Entry 8CRF (X-ray diffraction, 1.15 A resolution); this record covers chain A.

[Chain A]
Name: Host translation inhibitor nsp1
From: Severe acute respiratory syndrome coronavirus 2
UniProtKB: P0DTD1 (R1AB_SARS2); residue numbers follow UniProt; this construct covers 10-126
Chain sequence (117 residues; row label = number of the first residue in the row):
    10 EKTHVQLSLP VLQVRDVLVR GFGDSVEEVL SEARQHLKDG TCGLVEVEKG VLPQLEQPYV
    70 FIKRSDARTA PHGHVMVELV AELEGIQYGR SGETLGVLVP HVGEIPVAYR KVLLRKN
Disordered / not traced: 77-78
UniProt features mapped onto this chain:
  - natural variant: Lys47 (K47R: In strain: Omicron/XBB.1.5, Omicron/EG.5.1)
Residues lining bound ligands: NT9 (N-methyl-1-(4-thiophen-2-ylphenyl)methanamine): Val14, Leu16, Arg43, Leu46, Lys47, Leu123, Lys125
From the paper describing this entry:
  - binding site for NT9: Lys47, Lys125

[In short]
Bound to chain A: compound NT9. The paper reports a binding site for NT9 at Lys47 and Lys125.
Chain A is Host translation inhibitor nsp1 (Severe acute respiratory syndrome coronavirus 2); the structure,
Crystal structure of N-terminal SARS-CoV-2 nsp1 in complex with fragment hit 5E11 refined against anomalous
diffraction ..., was determined by X-ray diffraction together with 8CRK and 8CRM from the same study.
